Entry 2UY4 (X-ray diffraction, 1.75 A resolution); this record covers chain A.

[Chain A]
Name: Endochitinase
Source organism: Saccharomyces cerevisiae
Notes: EC 3.2.1.14
UniProtKB: P29029 (CHIT_YEAST); numbering as in UniProt (aligned over 22-315)
Chain sequence (294 residues; numbered 22 to 315; the number before each row is that of its first residue):
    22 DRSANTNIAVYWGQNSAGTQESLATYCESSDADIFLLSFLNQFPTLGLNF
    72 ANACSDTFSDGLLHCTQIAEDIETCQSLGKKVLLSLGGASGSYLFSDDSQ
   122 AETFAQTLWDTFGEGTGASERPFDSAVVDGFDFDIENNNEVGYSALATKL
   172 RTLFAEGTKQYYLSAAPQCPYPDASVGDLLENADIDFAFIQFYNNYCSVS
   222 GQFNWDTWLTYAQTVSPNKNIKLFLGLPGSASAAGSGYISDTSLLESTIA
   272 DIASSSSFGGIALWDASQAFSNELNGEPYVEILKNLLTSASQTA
Not modelled in the structure: 22-26, 296, 312-315
Swiss-Prot annotation at these positions:
  - active site: Glu157 (Proton donor)
  - natural variant: Arg23 (R23S: In strain: DBY939 and SEY6210)
Disulfides: Cys48-Cys96, Cys75-Cys86, Cys190-Cys218
Ligand contacts: 5-acetamido-1,3,4-thiadiazole-2-sulfonamide (AZM): Tyr32, Phe60, Gly109, Ala110, Asp155, Glu157, Ala187, Gln212, Tyr214, Ala254, Trp285
Reported in the primary citation:
  - binding site for 5-acetamido-1,3,4-thiadiazole-2-sulfonamide: Ala110, Asp155, Glu157, Tyr214, Trp285
  - catalytic residues: Asp155, Glu157 (by similarity / conservation)
  - mutagenesis - F210W/A283S, A283S: unchanged catalytic activity

[In short]
Ligands of chain A: 5-acetamido-1,3,4-thiadiazole-2-sulfonamide. UniProt lists active-site residue Glu157. The
paper reports catalytic residues Asp155 and Glu157; F210W/A283S and A283S leave catalytic activity unchanged.
Chain A is Endochitinase (Saccharomyces cerevisiae); the structure, ScCTS1_acetazolamide crystal structure,
was determined by X-ray diffraction (same publication as 2UY2, 2UY3 and 2UY5).
